PDB entry 1NJC | X-ray diffraction, 2.50 A resolution | chain A

# Chain A
Name: Thymidylate synthase
Organism: Lactobacillus casei
Notes: EC 2.1.1.45
UniProt: P00469 (TYSY_LACCA); residue numbers follow UniProt; this construct covers 1-316
Chain sequence (316 residues; numbered 1 to 316; the number before each row is that of its first residue):
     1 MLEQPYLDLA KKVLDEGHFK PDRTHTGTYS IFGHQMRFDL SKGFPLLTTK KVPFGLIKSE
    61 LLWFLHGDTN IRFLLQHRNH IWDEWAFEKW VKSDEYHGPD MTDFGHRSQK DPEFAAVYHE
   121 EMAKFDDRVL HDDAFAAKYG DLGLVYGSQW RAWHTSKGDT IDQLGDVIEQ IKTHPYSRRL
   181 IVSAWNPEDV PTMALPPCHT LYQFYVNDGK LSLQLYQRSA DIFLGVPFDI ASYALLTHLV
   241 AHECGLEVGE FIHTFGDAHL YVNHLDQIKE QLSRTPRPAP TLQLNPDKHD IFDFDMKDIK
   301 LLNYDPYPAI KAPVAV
Sequence notes: engineered mutation D229 (Asn in P00469)
UniProt features mapped onto this chain:
  - active site: C198 (Nucleophile)
  - binding site (dUMP): R23, R178, R179, R218 to D221, H259 to Y261
  - binding site ((6R)-5,10-methylene-5,6,7,8-tetrahydrofolate): D221, A315
Small-molecule neighbours: 2'-deoxycytidine-5'-monophosphate (DCM): R23, R178, R179, L195, C198, H199, Q217, R218, S219, A220, D221, G225, D229, H259, Y261

# In short
Ligands of chain A: 2'-deoxycytidine-5'-monophosphate. Curated annotation (UniProt) lists active-site residue
C198, 10 dUMP-binding residues and (6R)-5,10-methylene-5,6,7,8-tetrahydrofolate-binding residues D221 and
A315.
Chain A is Thymidylate synthase (Lactobacillus casei); the structure, Thymidylate synthase, mutation, N229D
with 2'-deoxycytidine 5'-monophosphate (dcmp), was determined by X-ray diffraction (same publication as 1NJB,
1NJA, 1NJD and 1NJE).
